Entry 3OS2 (X-ray diffraction, 3.32 A resolution); this record covers chains A and T of the 5 polymer chains in the assembly.

Chain A:
Molecule: Integrase
Source organism: Human spumaretrovirus
Reference sequence: P14350 (POL_FOAMV); residues 1-392 here correspond to UniProt positions 752-1143 (UniProt number = residue number + 751)
Amino-acid sequence (395 residues; each row starts with the number of its first residue; numbers below 1 keep their minus sign (Gly-2 is residue -2)):
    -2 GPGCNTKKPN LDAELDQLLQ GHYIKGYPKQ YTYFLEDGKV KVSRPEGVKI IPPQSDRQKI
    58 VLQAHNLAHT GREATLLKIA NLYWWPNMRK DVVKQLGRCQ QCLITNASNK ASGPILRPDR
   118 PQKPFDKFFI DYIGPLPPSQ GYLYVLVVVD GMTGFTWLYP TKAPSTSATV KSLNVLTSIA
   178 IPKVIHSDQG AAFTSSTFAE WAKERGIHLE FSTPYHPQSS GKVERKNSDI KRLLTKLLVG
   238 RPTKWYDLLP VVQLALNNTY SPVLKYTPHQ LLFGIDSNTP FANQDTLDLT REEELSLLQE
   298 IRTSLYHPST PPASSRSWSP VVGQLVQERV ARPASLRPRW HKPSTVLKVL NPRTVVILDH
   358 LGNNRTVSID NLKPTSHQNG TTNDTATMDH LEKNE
Not modelled in the structure: -2 to 9, 375-392
Differences from the reference sequence: expression tag (-2 to 0)
Ion coordination: Zn2+: His62, His66, Cys96, Cys99
What the authors report for this chain:
  - mutagenesis - A188S, R329S: unchanged catalytic activity (strand transfer activity)
  - specificity-determining residues: Ala188, Arg329
  - mutagenesis - R329E: decreased catalytic activity (strand transfer activity)
  - mutagenesis - A188D: abolished catalytic activity (strand transfer activity)

Chain T:
Molecule: 30-nt DNA strand
Sequence (30 nucleotides; each row starts with the number of its first residue; numbers below 1 keep their minus sign (DC-13 is residue -13)):
   -13 CCCGAGGCAC GTGCTAGCAC GTGCCTCGGG
Not modelled in the structure: -13 to -7, 10-16

How chain A and chain T interact:
Pairs across the interface (16; chain A residue first):
  Asp128(A) with DG-1(T), phosphate contact; DC0(T), phosphate contact
  Gly131(A) with DC0(T), sugar contact
  Pro132(A) with DT1(T), sugar contact
  Asp185(A) with DG-1(T), sugar contact; DC0(T), phosphate contact
  Gln186(A) with DT-2(T), phosphate contact; DG-1(T), hydrogen bond to the phosphate
  Gly187(A) with DG-1(T), sugar contact
  Tyr212(A) with DT-2(T), hydrogen bond to the phosphate; DG-1(T), hydrogen bond to the phosphate
  Glu221(A) with DC0(T), phosphate contact
  Lys228(A) with DT1(T), salt bridge to the phosphate
  Arg329(A) with DT-2(T), base contact; DG-1(T), base contact
  Arg362(A) with DT-2(T), salt bridge to the phosphate
Other interface residues (no listed pair), chain A (14 interface residues in all): Tyr129, Ala188, Pro211
Other interface residues (no listed pair), chain T (5 interface residues in all): DG-3

Summary:
14 residues of chain A and 5 residues of chain T are in contact; the contacts include 3 hydrogen bonds and 2
salt bridges. Among the polar pairs are Gln186(A)-DG-1(T), Tyr212(A)-DT-2(T) and Tyr212(A)-DG-1(T). The paper
reports that R329E of chain A reduces catalytic activity (strand transfer activity); specificity determinants
Ala188(A) and Arg329(A); 4 substitutions were tested in all.
Chain A is Integrase (Human spumaretrovirus) and chain T is a 30-nt DNA strand; the structure, PFV target
capture complex (TCC) at 3.32 A resolution, was determined by X-ray diffraction together with 3OS0 and 3OS1
from the same study.
